Entry 7BOO (X-ray diffraction, 1.95 A resolution); this record covers chain A.

# Chain A
Name: Alpha-1,2-mannosyltransferase (Ktr4), putative
Source organism: Neosartorya fumigata (strain CEA10 / CBS 144.89 / FGSC A1163)
UniProt: B0Y2F5 (B0Y2F5_ASPFC); numbering as in UniProt (aligned over 27-397)
Amino-acid sequence (386 residues; row label = number of the first residue in the row):
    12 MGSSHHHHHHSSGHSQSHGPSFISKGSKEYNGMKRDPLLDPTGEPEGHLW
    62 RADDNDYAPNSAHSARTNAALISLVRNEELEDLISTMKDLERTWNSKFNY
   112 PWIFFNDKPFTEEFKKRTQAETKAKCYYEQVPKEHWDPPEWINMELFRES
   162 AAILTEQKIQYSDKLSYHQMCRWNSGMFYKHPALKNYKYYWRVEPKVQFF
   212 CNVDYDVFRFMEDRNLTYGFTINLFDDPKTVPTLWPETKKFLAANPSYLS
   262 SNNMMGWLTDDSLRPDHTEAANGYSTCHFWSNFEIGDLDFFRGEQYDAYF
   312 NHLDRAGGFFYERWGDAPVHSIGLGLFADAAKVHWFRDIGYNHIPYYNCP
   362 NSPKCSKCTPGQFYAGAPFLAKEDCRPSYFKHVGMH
Not modelled in the structure: 12-27, 35-39
Construct notes: initiating methionine (12); expression tag (13-26)
Cystine bridges: C212-C366, C288-C386, C360-C369
Metal / ion sites: Na+ site 1: A63, N66; Na+ site 2: T166, K169, Y172
What the authors report for this chain:
  - conformationally variable residues (order/disorder transition): S35 to K39
  - catalytic residues: Y178 (from molecular simulation)
  - catalytic residues: E205 (citing earlier work)
  - mutagenesis - E102A, M181A, C182A, H289A, W291A: unchanged growth
  - mutagenesis - Y178A, E205A, R324A, A328F: abolished growth
  - mutagenesis - Y172A, S177A, R203A, H354A: decreased growth

# Summary
A63 and N66 form the Na+ site 1. T166, K169 and Y172 coordinate Na+ site 2. The paper reports catalytic
residues Y178 and E205; Y178A, E205A and R324A, among others, abolish growth; 13 substitutions were tested in
all.
Chain A is Alpha-1,2-mannosyltransferase (Ktr4), putative (Neosartorya fumigata (strain CEA10 / CBS 144.89 /
FGSC A1163)); the structure, Crystal Structure of Core-mannan synthase A (CmsA/Ktr4) from Aspergillus
fumigatus, apo form, was determined by X-ray diffraction together with 7BOP from the same study.
